Entry 4KS7 (X-ray diffraction, 1.40 A resolution); this record covers chain A.

# Chain A
Protein: Serine/threonine-protein kinase PAK 6
From: Homo sapiens
Notes: EC 2.7.11.1; fragment: Kinase domain
UniProt: Q9NQU5 (PAK6_HUMAN); residues 385-674 here = UniProt positions 385-674
Chain sequence (292 residues; each row starts with the number of its first residue):
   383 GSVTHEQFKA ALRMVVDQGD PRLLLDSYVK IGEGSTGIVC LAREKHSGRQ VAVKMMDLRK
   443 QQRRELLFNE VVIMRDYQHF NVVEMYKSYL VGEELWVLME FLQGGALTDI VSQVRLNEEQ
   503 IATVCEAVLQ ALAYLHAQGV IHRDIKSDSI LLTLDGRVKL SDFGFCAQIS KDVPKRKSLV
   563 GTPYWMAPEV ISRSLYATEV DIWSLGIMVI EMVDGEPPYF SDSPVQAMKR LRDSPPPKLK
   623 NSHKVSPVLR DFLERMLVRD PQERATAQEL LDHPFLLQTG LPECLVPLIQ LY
Unresolved in the structure: 383-385, 673-674
Sequence notes: expression tag (383-384)
Modified residues: Ser560 (phosphoserine; SEP)
UniProt features mapped onto this chain:
  - active site: Asp526 (Proton acceptor)
  - binding site (ATP): Ile413 to Val421, Lys436
  - modified residue: Ser560 (Phosphoserine)
  - natural variant: Leu514 (L514R: In a lung small cell carcinoma sample)
  - mutagenesis: Ser560 (S560A: Complete loss of PAK6 activation by MAP2K6/MAPKK6; when associated with A-165), Tyr566 (Y566F: Complete loss of PAK6 activation by MAP2K6/MAPKK6; when associated with A-165)
Residues lining bound ligands: pf-3758309 (7KC): Ile413, Gly414, Glu415, Gly416, Ser417, Thr418, Gly419, Ile420, Val421, Ala434, Lys436, Val465, Met481, Glu482, Phe483, Leu484, Gln485, Gly486, Gly487, Asp530, Leu533, Ser543, Asp544
From the paper describing this entry:
  - post-translational modification sites: Ser560
  - contacts within the chain: Lys436-Glu452 (hydrogen bond)
  - conformationally variable residues (helix shift): Arg446 to Leu448
  - binding site for pf-3758309: Gly414, Val421, Lys436, Met481, Gly487, Asp544
  - specificity-determining residues: Gln485, Leu536, Ile671 (by similarity / conservation)

# In short
Chain A binds pf-3758309. Curated annotation (UniProt) lists active-site residue Asp526, 10 ATP-binding
residues and 2 mutagenesis sites. From the paper: a binding site for pf-3758309 at Gly414, Val421 and Lys436
among others; specificity determinants Gln485, Leu536 and Ile671.
Chain A is Serine/threonine-protein kinase PAK 6 (Homo sapiens); the structure, PAK6 kinase domain in complex
with PF-3758309, was determined by X-ray diffraction (same publication as 4KS8).
